1H15 - chains A and C of the 3 polymer chains in the assembly; structure by X-ray diffraction, 3.10 A resolution.

Chain A:
Protein: HLA class II histocompatibility antigen, dr alpha chain
Organism: Homo sapiens
Notes: fragment: alpha chain, residues 26-207
Reference sequence: P01903 (HA2R_HUMAN); residues 1-182 here correspond to UniProt positions 26-207 (UniProt number = residue number + 25)
Sequence (182 residues; each row starts with the number of its first residue):
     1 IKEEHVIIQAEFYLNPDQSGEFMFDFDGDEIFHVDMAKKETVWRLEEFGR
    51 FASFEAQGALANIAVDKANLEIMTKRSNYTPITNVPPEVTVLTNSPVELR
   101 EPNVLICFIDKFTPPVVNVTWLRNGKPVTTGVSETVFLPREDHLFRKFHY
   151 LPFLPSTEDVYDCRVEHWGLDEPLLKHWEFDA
Disordered / not traced: 1-2
Cystine bridges: Cys107-Cys163
Glycans and other covalent adducts: N-acetylglucosamine (NAG) linked to Asn78, Asn118
UniProt features mapped onto this chain:
  - region: Glu179 to Ala182 (Connecting peptide)
  - site: Gln9 (Self- and pathogen-derived peptide antigen), Gly49 (Self-peptide antigen), Phe51 (Self- and pathogen-derived peptide antigen), Ala52 (Self-peptide antigen), Ser53 (Self- and pathogen-derived peptide antigen), Glu55 (Pathogen-derived peptide antigen), Asn62 (Self- and pathogen-derived peptide antigen), Asn69 (Pathogen-derived peptide antigen), Arg76 (Self- and pathogen-derived peptide antigen)
  - glycosylation (N-linked (GlcNAc...) asparagine): Asn78, Asn118

Chain C:
Protein: DNA polymerase
Notes: EC 2.7.7.7
Reference sequence: P03198 (DPOL_EBV); residue numbers follow UniProt; this construct covers 628-641
Sequence (14 residues; each row starts with the number of its first residue):
   628 GGVYHFVKKHVHES

Interface between chain A and chain C:
Contacting residue pairs (28; chain A residue first):
  Gln9(A) - Phe633(C)
  Gln9(A) - Val634(C)  hydrogen bond (side chain-backbone)
  Phe22(A) - Phe633(C)  hydrophobic
  Phe24(A) - His632(C)
  Ile31(A) - Tyr631(C)
  Trp43(A) - Tyr631(C)  hydrophobic
  Phe51(A) - Gly628(C)
  Phe51(A) - Gly629(C)  hydrogen bond (backbone-backbone)
  Ala52(A) - Gly629(C)
  Ala52(A) - Tyr631(C)  hydrophobic
  Ser53(A) - Gly629(C)  hydrogen bond (backbone-backbone)
  Ser53(A) - Val630(C)
  Ser53(A) - Tyr631(C)  hydrogen bond (backbone-backbone)
  Phe54(A) - Tyr631(C)  hydrophobic
  Phe54(A) - Phe633(C)  hydrophobic
  Gly58(A) - Phe633(C)
  Asn62(A) - Phe633(C)
  Asn62(A) - Val634(C)  hydrogen bond (side chain-backbone)
  Asn62(A) - Lys635(C)
  Asn62(A) - Lys636(C)  hydrogen bond (side chain-backbone)
  Val65(A) - Lys636(C)
  Asp66(A) - Lys636(C)
  Asn69(A) - Lys636(C)
  Asn69(A) - Val638(C)
  Ile72(A) - Val638(C)  hydrophobic
  Ile72(A) - Glu640(C)
  Arg76(A) - His639(C)
  Arg76(A) - Ser641(C)  hydrogen bond
Interface residues without a listed pair, chain A (18 interface residues in all): Glu11, Phe32
Interface residues without a listed pair, chain C (14 interface residues in all): His637

Summary:
18 residues of chain A face 14 of chain C across their interface, with 7 hydrogen bonds. Among the polar pairs
are Gln9(A)-Val634(C), Asn62(A)-Val634(C) and Asn62(A)-Lys636(C). N-acetylglucosamine is covalently linked to
Asn78(A) and Asn118(A).
Here chain A is HLA class II histocompatibility antigen, dr alpha chain (Homo sapiens) and chain C is DNA
polymerase. Entry 1H15 (X-ray crystal structure of HLA-DRA1*0101/DRB5*0101 complexed with a peptide from
Epstein Barr Virus DNA polymerase) was determined by X-ray diffraction.
